4S1R - chains G and L of the 3 polymer chains in the assembly; structure by X-ray diffraction, 3.21 A resolution.

[Chain G]
Molecule: clade A/E 93TH057 HIV-1 gp120 core
Source organism: Human immunodeficiency virus 1
Notes: engineered mutation(s): V1V2 and V3 deletion
Sequence (353 residues; numbered 44 to 492; 96 numbers in that range are skipped by the numbering (no residue carries them; nothing is unmodelled there); the number before each row is that of its first residue):
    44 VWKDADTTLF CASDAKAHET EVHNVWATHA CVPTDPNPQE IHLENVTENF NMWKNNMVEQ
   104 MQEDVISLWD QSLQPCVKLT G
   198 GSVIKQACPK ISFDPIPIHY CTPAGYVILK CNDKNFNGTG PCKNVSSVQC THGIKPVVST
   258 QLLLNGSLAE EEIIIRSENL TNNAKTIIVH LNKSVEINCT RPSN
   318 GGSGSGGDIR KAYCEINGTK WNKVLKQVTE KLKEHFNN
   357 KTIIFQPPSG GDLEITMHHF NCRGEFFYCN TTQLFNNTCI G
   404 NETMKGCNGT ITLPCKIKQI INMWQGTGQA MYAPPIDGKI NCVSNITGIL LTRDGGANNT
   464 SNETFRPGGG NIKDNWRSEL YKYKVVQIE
Unresolved in the structure: 318-324, 404-407
Disulfides: C54-C74, C119-C205, C218-C247, C228-C239, C296-C331, C378-C445, C385-C418, C395-C410
Covalent attachments: N-acetylglucosamine (NAG) linked to N88, N234, N241, N262, N276, N289, N295, N334, N386, N392, N448

[Chain L]
Molecule: Fab of VRC01 light chain
Source organism: Homo sapiens
Notes: fragment: Fab of VRC01 light chain; engineered mutation(s): N72T; antibody fragment or engineered binder
Sequence (210 residues; numbered 1 to 216; 6 numbers in that range are skipped by the numbering (no residue carries them; nothing is unmodelled there); the number before each row is that of its first residue):
     1 EIVLTQSPGT LSLSPGETAI ISCRTSQYGS
    33 LAWYQQRPGQ APRLVIYSGS TRAAGIPDRF SGSRWGPDYT LTISNLESGD FGVYYCQQY
    96 EFFGQGTKVQ VDIKRTVAAP SVFIFPPSDE QLKSGTASVV CLLNNFYPRE AKVQWKVDNA
   156 LQSGNSQESV TEQDSKDSTY SLSSTLTLSK ADYEKHKVYA CEVTHQGLSS PVTKSFNRGE
   216 C
Unresolved in the structure: 1-2, 129-133
Disulfides: C23-C88, C136-C196
Small-molecule neighbours: N-acetylglucosamine (NAG; 2-acetamido-2-deoxy-beta-D-glucopyranose): Y28, G29, Y91

[Chain G / chain L interface]
Pairs across the interface - 9 pairs, chain G then chain L:
  N276(G) - Y91(L)
  T278(G) - Q27(L)
  T278(G) - Y91(L)  hydrogen bond
  N279(G) - Y91(L)
  N280(G) - E96(L)  hydrogen bond
  G458(G) - E96(L)
  G459(G) - E96(L)  hydrogen bond (backbone-side chain)
  G459(G) - F97(L)
  A460(G) - F97(L)  hydrophobic
Also at the interface, not in a pair above, chain G (9 interface residues in all): N461, N462
Also at the interface, not in a pair above, chain L (5 interface residues in all): V3

[In short]
9 residues of chain G and 5 residues of chain L are in contact, with 3 hydrogen bonds. Polar pairs include
T278(G)-Y91(L), N280(G)-E96(L) and G459(G)-E96(L). Bound to chain L: N-acetylglucosamine. Covalently linked
N-acetylglucosamine: at N88(G), N234(G), N241(G), N262(G), N276(G) and N289(G) and 5 more.
Chain G is clade A/E 93TH057 HIV-1 gp120 core (Human immunodeficiency virus 1) and chain L is Fab of VRC01
light chain (Homo sapiens); the structure, Crystal structure of a VRC01-lineage antibody,
45-VRC01.H08.F-117225, in complex with clade A/E HIV-1 gp120 core, was determined by X-ray diffraction
together with 4S1Q, 4S1S, 4XNY, 4XNZ, 4XVS and 4XVT from the same study.
